Entry 6QTV (X-ray diffraction, 1.31 A resolution); this record covers chains A and B.

== Chain A ==
Protein: E3 ubiquitin-protein ligase COP1
From: Arabidopsis thaliana
Notes: EC 2.3.2.27
Reference sequence: P43254 (COP1_ARATH); residues 349-675 here = UniProt positions 349-675
Chain sequence (330 residues; each row starts with the number of its first residue):
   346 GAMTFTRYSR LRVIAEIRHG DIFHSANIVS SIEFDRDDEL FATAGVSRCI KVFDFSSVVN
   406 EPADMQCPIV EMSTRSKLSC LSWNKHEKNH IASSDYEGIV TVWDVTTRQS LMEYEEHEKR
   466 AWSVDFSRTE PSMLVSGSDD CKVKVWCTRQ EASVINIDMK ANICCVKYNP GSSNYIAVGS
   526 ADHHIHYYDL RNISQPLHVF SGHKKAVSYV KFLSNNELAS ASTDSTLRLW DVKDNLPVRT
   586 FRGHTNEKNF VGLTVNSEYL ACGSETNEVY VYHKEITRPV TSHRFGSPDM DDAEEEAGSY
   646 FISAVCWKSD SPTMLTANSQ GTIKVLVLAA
Disordered / not traced: 346-350, 364-371, 408-410, 633-641
Modified residues: Cys510 (S-hydroxycysteine; CSO)
Construct notes: expression tag (346-348)
Residues lining bound ligands:
  - malonate ion (MLI), molecule 1: Ile414, Val415, Glu416, Arg453
  - malonate ion (MLI), molecule 2: Asp503, Met504, Lys505, Asp527, His531, Tyr533, Pro541
  - malonate ion (MLI), molecule 3: Gly547, Lys549, Arg573, Thr585, Arg587
Swiss-Prot annotation at these positions:
  - region: Lys593 to Phe595 (Binding of human TRIB1 COP1-binding-motif)
  - site (Human TRIB1 COP1-binding motif): Lys422, Tyr441
  - mutagenesis: Lys422 (K422E: 5-fold increase in interaction with HY5, weak interaction with BBX24/STO and BBX25/STH, and at low light intensity shorter hypocotyl), Arg465 (R465E: No interaction with BBX24/STO and BBX25/STH, and at low light intensity shorter hypocotyl), Trp467 (W467A: No interaction with HY5, BBX24/STO and BBX25/STH and at low light intensity shorter hypocotyl), Val523 to Arg584 (In COP1-8; no interaction with SPA1 and lethal), Gly524 (G524E: In COP1-9; no interaction with HY5, SPA1, BBX25/STH or BBX24/STO and lethal), Lys550 (K550E: No interaction with HY5, BBX24/STO and BBX25/STH and at low light intensity shorter hypocotyl), Glu592 (E592R: Better interaction with HY5, BBX24/STO and BBX25/STH and slightly longer hypocotyls)
Reported in the primary citation:
  - mutagenesis - K422A: increased binding to full-length UVR8
  - mutagenesis - Y441A, W467A: abolished signaling in response to UV-B
  - mutagenesis - K422A: unchanged binding to UV-B-activated full-length UVR8
  - mutagenesis - K422A (4-fold): increased binding to CO VP peptide
  - mutagenesis - K422A: decreased binding to CRY2527-535
  - mutagenesis - Y441A, W467A: decreased binding to UVR8
  - mutagenesis - Y441A, W467A: decreased binding to HY5
  - mutagenesis - K422A, W467A: decreased growth
  - mutagenesis - Y441A: increased growth

== Chain B ==
Protein: Transcription factor HFR1
Reference sequence: Q9FE22 (HFR1_ARATH); numbering as in UniProt (aligned over 57-66)
Chain sequence (11 residues; each row starts with the number of its first residue):
    56 XYLQIVPEIH K
Disordered / not traced: 56, 65-66
Modified residues: ACE (acetyl group) at position 56
Construct notes: acetylation (56)

== Chain A / chain B interface ==
Pairs across the interface (29; chain A residue first):
  Ile373(A) - Leu58(B)  hydrophobic
  Ile373(A) - Gln59(B)
  Ser375(A) - Gln59(B)  hydrogen bond
  Lys422(A) - Leu58(B)
  Tyr441(A) - Leu58(B)
  Tyr441(A) - Gln59(B)  hydrogen bond
  Arg465(A) - Tyr57(B)
  Trp467(A) - Gln59(B)
  Trp467(A) - Ile60(B)
  Trp467(A) - Pro62(B)
  Asp484(A) - Pro62(B)
  Ala506(A) - Ile64(B)  hydrophobic
  Asn507(A) - Pro62(B)
  Asn507(A) - Ile64(B)
  Cys509(A) - Pro62(B)
  Ala526(A) - Ile64(B)
  Lys550(A) - Glu63(B)  salt bridge
  Ala551(A) - Val61(B)  hydrophobic
  Ala551(A) - Pro62(B)
  Ser553(A) - Val61(B)
  Thr568(A) - Val61(B)
  Lys593(A) - Ile60(B)
  Lys593(A) - Val61(B)  hydrogen bond (backbone-backbone)
  Asn594(A) - Gln59(B)  hydrogen bond (side chain-backbone)
  Asn594(A) - Ile60(B)
  Asn594(A) - Val61(B)
  Phe595(A) - Gln59(B)  hydrogen bond (backbone-backbone)
  Phe595(A) - Ile60(B)
  Phe595(A) - Val61(B)  hydrophobic
Interface residues without a listed pair, chain A (23 interface residues in all): Val391, Leu423, Ser424, Asp527, Phe646

== In short ==
23 residues of chain A and 8 residues of chain B are in contact; the contacts include 5 hydrogen bonds and 1
salt bridge. Among the polar pairs are Lys550(A)-Glu63(B), Ser375(A)-Gln59(B) and Tyr441(A)-Gln59(B). From the
paper: Y441A and W467A of chain A abolish signaling in response to UV-B; Y441A and W467A of chain A reduce
binding to UVR8.
Chain A is E3 ubiquitin-protein ligase COP1 (Arabidopsis thaliana) and chain B is Transcription factor HFR1;
the structure, Crystal structure of an Arabidopsis WD40 domain in complex with an atypical bHLH transcription
factor, was determined by X-ray diffraction together with 6QTO, 6QTQ, 6QTR, 6QTS, 6QTT, 6QTU, 6QTW and 6QTX
from the same study.
